PDB entry 1KVX | X-ray diffraction, 1.90 A resolution | chain A

[Chain A]
Protein: Phospholipase A2
From: Bos taurus
Notes: EC 3.1.1.4
UniProtKB: P00593 (PA21B_BOVIN); residues 1-123 here correspond to UniProt positions 23-145 (UniProt number = residue number + 22)
Sequence (123 residues; numbered 1 to 123; the number before each row is that of its first residue):
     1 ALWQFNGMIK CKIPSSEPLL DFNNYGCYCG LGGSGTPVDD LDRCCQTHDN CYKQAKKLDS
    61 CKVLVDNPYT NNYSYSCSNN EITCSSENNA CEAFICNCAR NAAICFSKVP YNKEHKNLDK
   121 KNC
Differences from the reference sequence: engineered mutation A99 (Asp121 in P00593)
Curated features (UniProtKB/Swiss-Prot):
  - active site: H48
  - binding site (Ca(2+)): Y28, G30, G32, D49
Disulfide bonds: C11-C77, C27-C123, C29-C45, C44-C105, C51-C98, C61-C91, C84-C96
Ion coordination: Ca2+: Y28, G30, G32, D49
Reported in the primary citation:
  - catalytic residues: H48 (citing earlier work)
  - Ca2+ coordination: Y28, G30, G32, D49
  - conformationally variable residues: A1, Y52, P68
  - mutagenesis - D49A, D49K, D49N, D49Q: abolished binding to calcium (citing earlier work)
  - mutagenesis - D49A, D49K, D49N, D49Q: abolished catalytic activity (citing earlier work)

[Overview]
The Ca2+ site is built by Y28, G30, G32 and D49. From UniProt: active-site residue H48 and 4 Ca2+-binding
residues. The paper reports the catalytic residue H48; D49A, D49K and D49N, among others, abolish binding to
calcium.
Chain A is Phospholipase A2 (Bos taurus); the structure, Carboxylic ester hydrolase, single mutant D99A of
bovine pancreatic PLA2, 1.9 A orthorhombic form, was determined by X-ray diffraction, deposited together with
1KVW and 1KVY.
